6GYL - chains U and V of the 22 polymer chains in the assembly; structure by electron microscopy, 4.80 A resolution (low resolution: residue-level contacts below are approximate; hydrogen-bond / salt-bridge calls are withheld).

== Chain U ==
Name: Transcription initiation factor IIA large subunit
Source organism: Saccharomyces cerevisiae (strain ATCC 204508 / S288c)
Reference sequence: P32773 (TOA1_YEAST); the construct lacks a stretch of the UniProt sequence and is renumbered around it, so the offset changes along the chain: 1-47 = UniProt 1-47; 163-209 = UniProt 48-94; 210-286 = UniProt 210-286
Sequence (171 residues; each row starts with the number of its first residue; note: 115 numbers in that range are skipped by the numbering (no residue carries them; nothing is unmodelled there)):
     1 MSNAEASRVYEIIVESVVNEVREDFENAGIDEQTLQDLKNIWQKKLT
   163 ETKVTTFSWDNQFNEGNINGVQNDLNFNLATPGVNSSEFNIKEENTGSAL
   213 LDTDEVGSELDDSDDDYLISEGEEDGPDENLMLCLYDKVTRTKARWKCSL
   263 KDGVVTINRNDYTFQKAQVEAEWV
Disordered / not traced: 1, 163-240

== Chain V ==
Name: Transcription initiation factor IIA subunit 2
Source organism: Saccharomyces cerevisiae (strain ATCC 204508 / S288c)
Reference sequence: P32774 (T2AG_YEAST); residues 1-122 here = UniProt positions 1-122
Sequence (129 residues; numbered 1 to 129; the number before each row is that of its first residue):
     1 MAVPGYYELYRRSTIGNSLVDALDTLISDGRIEASLAMRVLETFDKVVAE
    51 TLKDNTQSKLTVKGNLDTYGFCDDVWTFIVKNCQVTVEDSHRDASQNGSG
   101 DSQSVISVDKLRIVACNSKKSEKHHHHHH
Disordered / not traced: 1-4, 89-103, 120-129
Sequence notes: expression tag (123-129)
UniProt features mapped onto this chain:
  - modified residue (Phosphoserine): Ser95, Ser102
  - mutagenesis: Ile27 (I27A/K: Decreases ability to interact with TAF11 and support growth on galactose-containing medium. Unable to support cell viability in a strain deleted for TOA2; when associated with A-69), Leu41 (L41D: Decreases ability to interact with Toa1 and TAF11, display mutant growth phenotypes and defects in transcription in vivo), Tyr69 (Y69A: Unable to support cell viability in a strain deleted for TOA2; when associated with A-27 or K-27)

== Interface between chain U and chain V ==
Pairs across the interface - 86 pairs, chain U then chain V:
  Glu5(U) with Asn55(V); Thr56(V); Gln57(V)
  Val9(U) with Thr51(V)
  Tyr10(U) with Ile15(V)
  Ile13(U) with Val47(V)
  Glu20(U) with Thr43(V); Lys46(V)
  Asp24(U) with Leu36(V); Arg39(V)
  Phe25(U) with Leu36(V)
  Ile30(U) with Glu33(V)
  Leu38(U) with Leu26(V)
  Trp42(U) with Leu19(V)
  Asn242(U) with Lys110(V); Leu111(V); Arg112(V)
  Leu243(U) with Arg112(V)
  Met244(U) with Leu111(V); Arg112(V); Ile113(V); Val114(V)
  Leu245(U) with Leu9(V); Tyr10(V); Arg12(V); Ser13(V); Val114(V)
  Cys246(U) with Val114(V); Ala115(V); Cys116(V)
  Leu247(U) with Ala115(V); Cys116(V)
  Tyr248(U) with Phe71(V); Asp74(V); Trp76(V); Ala115(V); Cys116(V); Asn117(V); Ser118(V)
  Asp249(U) with Ser118(V); Lys119(V)
  Val251(U) with Trp76(V); Phe78(V)
  Trp258(U) with Leu66(V); Tyr69(V); Trp76(V); Phe78(V)
  Cys260(U) with Phe78(V)
  Asp264(U) with Tyr10(V); Leu52(V); Lys53(V); Thr56(V)
  Val267(U) with Leu60(V)
  Thr268(U) with Thr14(V)
  Ile269(U) with Val85(V); Ile106(V); Val108(V)
  Asn270(U) with Ile106(V); Ser107(V)
  Asp273(U) with Thr14(V)
  Thr275(U) with Thr56(V); Ser58(V)
  Phe276(U) with Thr56(V); Ser58(V); Leu60(V)
  Gln277(U) with Lys53(V); Thr56(V); Ser58(V)
  Lys278(U) with Ser58(V); Lys59(V); Leu60(V)
  Ala279(U) with Leu60(V)
  Gln280(U) with Leu60(V); Thr61(V); Val62(V)
  Val281(U) with Val62(V)
  Glu282(U) with Val62(V); Lys63(V); Gly64(V)
  Ala283(U) with Gly64(V); Leu66(V)
  Glu284(U) with Gly64(V); Asn65(V); Leu66(V)
  Trp285(U) with Leu66(V); Tyr69(V)
Also at the interface, not in a pair above, chain U (47 interface residues in all): Ser16, Val17, Val21, Thr34, Ile41, Leu262, Gly265, Val266, Tyr274
Also at the interface, not in a pair above, chain V (53 interface residues in all): Tyr7, Ile32, Val40, Val48, Val87

== Summary ==
Chain U and chain V form an interface of 47 and 53 residues respectively. From UniProt: 3 mutagenesis sites on
chain V.
Chain U is Transcription initiation factor IIA large subunit and chain V is Transcription initiation factor
IIA subunit 2, both from Saccharomyces cerevisiae (strain ATCC 204508 / S288c); the structure, Structure of a
yeast closed complex with distorted DNA (core CCdist), was determined by electron microscopy (same publication
as 6GYK and 6GYM).
